Entry 3NKX (X-ray diffraction, 2.40 A resolution); this record covers chains A and B of the 4 polymer chains in the assembly.

# Chain A (and B)
Molecule: 14-3-3 protein zeta/delta
Source organism: Homo sapiens
Notes: chain B of this document is another copy of the same molecule, construct and numbering; everything in this record applies to it too
Reference sequence: P63104 (1433Z_HUMAN); residues 1-245 here = UniProt positions 1-245
Amino-acid sequence (245 residues; each row starts with the number of its first residue):
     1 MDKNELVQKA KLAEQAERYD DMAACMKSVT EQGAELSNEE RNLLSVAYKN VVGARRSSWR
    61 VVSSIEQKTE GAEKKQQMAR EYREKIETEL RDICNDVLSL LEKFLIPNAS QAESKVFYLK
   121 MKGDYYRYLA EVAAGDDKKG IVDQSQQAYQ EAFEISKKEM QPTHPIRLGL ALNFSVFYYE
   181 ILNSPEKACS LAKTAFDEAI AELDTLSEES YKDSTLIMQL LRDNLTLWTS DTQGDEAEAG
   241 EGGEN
Unresolved in the structure: 1, 231-245 (chain B: 71-72, 231-245)
Ligand contacts: propanoic acid (PPI): Phe-196, Met-218, Gln-219, Arg-222

# How chain A and chain B interact
Contacting residue pairs (31; chain A residue first):
  Gln-8(A) / Met-78(B)
  Lys-9(A) / Met-78(B)
  Leu-12(A) / Ile-65(B)  hydrophobic
  Leu-12(A) / Met-78(B)
  Leu-12(A) / Ala-79(B)  hydrophobic
  Ala-13(A) / Tyr-82(B)
  Gln-15(A) / Val-61(B)
  Gln-15(A) / Ile-65(B)
  Ala-16(A) / Ser-58(B)  hydrogen bond (backbone-side chain)
  Ala-16(A) / Val-62(B)  hydrophobic
  Arg-18(A) / Ser-58(B)
  Arg-18(A) / Tyr-82(B)  hydrogen bond
  Arg-18(A) / Glu-89(B)  salt bridge
  Asp-21(A) / Tyr-82(B)  hydrogen bond
  Asp-21(A) / Lys-85(B)  salt bridge
  Ser-58(A) / Ala-16(B)  hydrogen bond (side chain-backbone)
  Ser-58(A) / Arg-18(B)
  Val-61(A) / Gln-15(B)
  Val-62(A) / Ala-16(B)  hydrophobic
  Ile-65(A) / Leu-12(B)  hydrophobic
  Ile-65(A) / Gln-15(B)
  Lys-75(A) / Gln-8(B)  hydrogen bond
  Met-78(A) / Gln-8(B)
  Met-78(A) / Lys-9(B)
  Met-78(A) / Leu-12(B)  hydrophobic
  Ala-79(A) / Leu-12(B)  hydrophobic
  Tyr-82(A) / Ala-13(B)
  Tyr-82(A) / Arg-18(B)  hydrogen bond
  Tyr-82(A) / Asp-21(B)  hydrogen bond
  Ile-86(A) / Arg-18(B)
  Glu-89(A) / Arg-18(B)  salt bridge
Interface residues without a listed pair, chain A (21 interface residues in all): Glu-5, Arg-55, Lys-85
Interface residues without a listed pair, chain B (20 interface residues in all): Glu-5, Arg-55, Ile-86

# In short
Chain A and chain B form an interface of 21 and 20 residues respectively; the contacts include 7 hydrogen
bonds and 3 salt bridges. Polar pairs include Arg-18(A)/Glu-89(B), Asp-21(A)/Lys-85(B) and
Ala-16(A)/Ser-58(B). Ligands of chain A: propanoic acid.
Chain A and chain B are both 14-3-3 protein zeta/delta (Homo sapiens); the structure, Impaired binding of
14-3-3 to Raf1 is linked to Noonan and LEOPARD syndrome, was determined by X-ray diffraction, deposited
together with 3O8I, 3IQJ, 3IQU, 3IQV and 3CU8.
